Entry 5UZ9 (electron microscopy, 3.40 A resolution); this record covers chains G and M of the 13 polymer chains in the assembly.

# Chain G
Protein: CRISPR-associated protein Csy3
Organism: Pseudomonas aeruginosa (strain UCBPP-PA14)
UniProtKB: Q02MM1 (CSY3_PSEAB); residues 21-361 here correspond to UniProt positions 2-342 (UniProt number = residue number - 19)
Chain sequence (341 residues; each row starts with the number of its first residue):
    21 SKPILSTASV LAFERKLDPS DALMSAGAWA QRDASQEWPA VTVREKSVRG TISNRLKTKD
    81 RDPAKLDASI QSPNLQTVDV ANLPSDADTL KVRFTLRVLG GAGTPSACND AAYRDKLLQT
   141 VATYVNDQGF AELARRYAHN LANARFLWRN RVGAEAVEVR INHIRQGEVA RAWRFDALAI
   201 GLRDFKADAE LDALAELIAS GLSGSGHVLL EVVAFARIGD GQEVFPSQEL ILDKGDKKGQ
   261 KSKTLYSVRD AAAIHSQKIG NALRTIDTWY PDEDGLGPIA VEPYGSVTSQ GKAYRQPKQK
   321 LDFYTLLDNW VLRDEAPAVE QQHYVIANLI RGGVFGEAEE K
Unresolved in the structure: 21-24, 358-361
From the paper describing this entry:
  - binding site for Crispr RNA (chain M): Arg-35, Arg-169, Gln-248, His-275, Gln-277, Lys-278, Asn-281, Arg-284
  - mutagenesis - K77E/K79E, K85A, K254A/K257A: decreased binding to dsDNA
  - mutagenesis - K77E/K79E, K85A, K254A/K257A: unchanged expression

# Chain M
Molecule: Crispr RNA
Sequence (60 nucleotides; each row starts with the number of its first residue):
     1 CUAAGAAAUU CACGGCGGGC UUGAUGUCCG CGUCUACCUG GUUCACUGCC GUAUAGGCAG

# Interface between chain G and chain M
Residue-residue contacts (39):
  Ala-32(G) / C11(M)  sugar contact
  Phe-33(G) / C11(M)  sugar contact
  Glu-34(G) / C11(M)  phosphate contact
  Glu-34(G) / A12(M)  phosphate contact
  Arg-35(G) / A12(M)  salt bridge to the phosphate
  Arg-35(G) / C13(M)  salt bridge to the phosphate
  Val-68(G) / G19(M)  base contact
  Val-68(G) / U21(M)  phosphate contact
  Arg-69(G) / G19(M)  hydrogen bond to the sugar
  Arg-69(G) / C20(M)  hydrogen bond to the sugar
  Arg-69(G) / U21(M)  hydrogen bond to the phosphate
  Gly-70(G) / G19(M)  base contact
  Leu-95(G) / U21(M)  base contact
  Gln-96(G) / G19(M)  hydrogen bond to the base
  Trp-168(G) / G14(M)  base contact
  Arg-169(G) / G17(M)  salt bridge to the phosphate
  Arg-169(G) / G18(M)  salt bridge to the phosphate
  Ser-247(G) / C16(M)  phosphate contact
  Gln-248(G) / G15(M)  hydrogen bond to the sugar
  Gln-248(G) / C16(M)  hydrogen bond to the sugar
  Glu-249(G) / G15(M)  base contact
  Leu-250(G) / G15(M)  base contact
  His-275(G) / G15(M)  salt bridge to the phosphate
  Gln-277(G) / C13(M)  sugar contact
  Gln-277(G) / G14(M)  sugar contact
  Gln-277(G) / G15(M)  hydrogen bond to the phosphate
  Lys-278(G) / G14(M)  base contact
  Lys-278(G) / C16(M)  salt bridge to the phosphate
  Asn-281(G) / G14(M)  hydrogen bond to the sugar
  Arg-284(G) / C13(M)  sugar contact
  Arg-284(G) / G14(M)  salt bridge to the phosphate
  Glu-302(G) / G14(M)  phosphate contact
  Thr-308(G) / G14(M)  base contact
  Ser-309(G) / G14(M)  hydrogen bond to the base
  Arg-351(G) / A12(M)  hydrogen bond to the sugar
  Gly-352(G) / A12(M)  sugar contact
  Gly-353(G) / C11(M)  hydrogen bond to the sugar
  Gly-353(G) / A12(M)  sugar contact
  Val-354(G) / C11(M)  base contact
Interface residues without a listed pair, chain G (31 interface residues in all): Ser-67, Thr-71, Asn-74, Ser-126

# Overview
The interface between chain G and chain M involves 31 residues on one side and 11 on the other, with 11
hydrogen bonds and 7 salt bridges. Polar pairs include Gln-96(G)/G19(M), Ser-309(G)/G14(M) and
Arg-69(G)/G19(M). The paper reports a binding site for Crispr RNA (chain M) at Arg-35(G), Arg-169(G) and
Gln-248(G) among others; K77E/K79E, K85A and K254A/K257A of chain G reduce binding to dsDNA.
Chain G is CRISPR-associated protein Csy3 (Pseudomonas aeruginosa (strain UCBPP-PA14)) and chain M is Crispr
RNA; the structure, Cryo EM structure of anti-CRISPRs, AcrF1 and AcrF2, bound to type I-F crRNA-guided CRISPR
surveillance complex, was determined by electron microscopy.
